Entry 6I97 (X-ray diffraction, 3.35 A resolution); this record covers chains A and E of the 4 polymer chains in the assembly.

[Chain A]
Protein: TonB-dependent receptor
Source organism: Pseudomonas aeruginosa
Reference sequence: A0A485EWC9 (A0A485EWC9_PSEAI); residues 53-820 here correspond to UniProt positions 27-794 (UniProt number = residue number - 26)
Sequence (768 residues; row label = number of the first residue in the row):
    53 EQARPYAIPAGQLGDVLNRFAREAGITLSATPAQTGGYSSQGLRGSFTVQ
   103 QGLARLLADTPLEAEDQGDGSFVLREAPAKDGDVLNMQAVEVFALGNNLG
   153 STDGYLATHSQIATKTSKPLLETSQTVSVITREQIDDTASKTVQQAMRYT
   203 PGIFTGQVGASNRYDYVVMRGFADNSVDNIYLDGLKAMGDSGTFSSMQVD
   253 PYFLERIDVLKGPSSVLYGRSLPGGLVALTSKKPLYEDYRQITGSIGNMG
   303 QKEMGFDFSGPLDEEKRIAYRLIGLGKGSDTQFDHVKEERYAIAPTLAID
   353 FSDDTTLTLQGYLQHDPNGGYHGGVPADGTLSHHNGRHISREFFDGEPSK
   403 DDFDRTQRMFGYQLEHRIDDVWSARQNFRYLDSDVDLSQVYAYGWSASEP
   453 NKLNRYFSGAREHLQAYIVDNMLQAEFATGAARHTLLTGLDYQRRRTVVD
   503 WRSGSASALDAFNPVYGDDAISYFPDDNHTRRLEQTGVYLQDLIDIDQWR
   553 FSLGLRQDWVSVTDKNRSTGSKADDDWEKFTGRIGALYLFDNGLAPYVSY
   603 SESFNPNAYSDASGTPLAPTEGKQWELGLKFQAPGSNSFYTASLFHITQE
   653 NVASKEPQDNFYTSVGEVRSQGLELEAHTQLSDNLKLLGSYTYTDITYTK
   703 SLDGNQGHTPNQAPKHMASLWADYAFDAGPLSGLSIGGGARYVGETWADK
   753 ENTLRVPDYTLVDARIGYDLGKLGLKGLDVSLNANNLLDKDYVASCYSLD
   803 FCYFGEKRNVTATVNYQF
Not modelled in the structure: 150-154
Disulfide bonds: Cys-798/Cys-804
Ligand contacts: Ferrioxamine B (0UE): Tyr-216, Tyr-218, Val-229, Ser-243, Gly-244, Thr-245, Phe-246, His-374, Gly-375, Gly-376, Gln-441, Tyr-443, Ser-460, Trp-503, Lys-657, Pro-659, Asp-661, Asn-662, Tyr-664, Tyr-799, Phe-803, Tyr-805

[Chain E]
Protein: Protein TonB
Source organism: Pseudomonas aeruginosa
Reference sequence: A0A2R3J1C6 (A0A2R3J1C6_PSEAI); residues 251-340 here correspond to UniProt positions 250-339 (UniProt number = residue number - 1)
Sequence (90 residues; row label = number of the first residue in the row):
   251 DSDIKPLRMDPPVYPRMAQARGIEGRVKVLFTITSDGRIDDIQVLESVPS
   301 RMFDREVRQAMAKWRFEPRVSGGKIVARQATKMFFFKIEK

[Interface between chain A and chain E]
Contacting residue pairs - 13 pairs, chain A then chain E:
  Asn-70(A) with Glu-339(E); Lys-340(E)
  Arg-74(A) with Lys-340(E)
  Ser-81(A) with Val-263(E); Tyr-264(E), hydrogen bond (side chain-backbone)
  Gln-86(A) with Pro-261(E)
  Gln-119(A) with Val-263(E)
  Val-125(A) with Val-263(E), hydrophobic
  Leu-126(A) with Pro-261(E)
  Arg-127(A) with Asp-260(E), salt bridge
  Glu-128(A) with Arg-258(E), salt bridge; Asp-260(E), hydrogen bond (backbone-side chain)
  Pro-130(A) with Arg-258(E)
Also at the interface, not in a pair above, chain A (12 interface residues in all): Thr-79, Thr-83
Also at the interface, not in a pair above, chain E (10 interface residues in all): Leu-257, Pro-262, Gln-269

[Summary]
The interface between chain A and chain E involves 12 residues on one side and 10 on the other; the contacts
include 2 hydrogen bonds and 2 salt bridges. Among the polar pairs are Arg-127(A)/Asp-260(E),
Glu-128(A)/Arg-258(E) and Ser-81(A)/Tyr-264(E). Ligands of chain A: Ferrioxamine B.
Here chain A is TonB-dependent receptor and chain E is Protein TonB, both from Pseudomonas aeruginosa. Entry
6I97 (Structure of the ferrioxamine B transporter FoxA from Pseudomonas aeruginosa in complex with
ferrioxamine B and ...) was determined by X-ray diffraction together with 6I96 and 6I98 from the same study.
